PDB entry 7WSE | electron microscopy, 2.93 A resolution | chains A and B

[Chain A]
Molecule: Angiotensin-converting enzyme
Notes: EC 3.4.-.-
UniProtKB: A0A452CBT6 (A0A452CBT6_BALAS); residue numbers follow UniProt; this construct covers 1-739
Sequence (739 residues; each row starts with the number of its first residue):
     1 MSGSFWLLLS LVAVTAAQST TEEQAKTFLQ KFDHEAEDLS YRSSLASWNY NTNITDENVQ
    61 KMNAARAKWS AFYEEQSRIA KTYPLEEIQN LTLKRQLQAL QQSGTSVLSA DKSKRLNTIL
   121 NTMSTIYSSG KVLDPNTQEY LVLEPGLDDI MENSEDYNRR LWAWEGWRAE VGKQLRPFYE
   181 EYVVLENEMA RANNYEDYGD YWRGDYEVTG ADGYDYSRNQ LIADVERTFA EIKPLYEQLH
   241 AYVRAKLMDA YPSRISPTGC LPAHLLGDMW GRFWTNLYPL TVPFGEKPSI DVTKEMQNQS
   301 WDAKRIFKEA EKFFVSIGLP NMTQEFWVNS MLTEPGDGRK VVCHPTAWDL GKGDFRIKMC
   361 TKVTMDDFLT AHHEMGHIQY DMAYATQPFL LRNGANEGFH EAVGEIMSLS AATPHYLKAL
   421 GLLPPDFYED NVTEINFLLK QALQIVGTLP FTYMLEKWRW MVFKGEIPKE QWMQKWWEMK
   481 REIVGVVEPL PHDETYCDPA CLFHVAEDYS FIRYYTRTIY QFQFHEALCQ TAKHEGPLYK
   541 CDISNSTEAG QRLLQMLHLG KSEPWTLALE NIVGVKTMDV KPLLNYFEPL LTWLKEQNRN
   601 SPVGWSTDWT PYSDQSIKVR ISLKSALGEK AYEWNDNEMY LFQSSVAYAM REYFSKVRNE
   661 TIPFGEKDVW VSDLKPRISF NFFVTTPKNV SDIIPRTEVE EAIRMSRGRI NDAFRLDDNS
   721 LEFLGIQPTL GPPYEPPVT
Disordered / not traced: 1-18, 615-739
Disulfides: Cys343-Cys360, Cys529-Cys541
Bound ions: Zn2+: His373, His377, Glu401

[Chain B]
Molecule: Spike protein S1
Source organism: Severe acute respiratory syndrome coronavirus 2
UniProtKB: P0DTC2 (SPIKE_SARS2); residues 333-527 here = UniProt positions 333-527
Sequence (195 residues; numbered 333 to 527; the number before each row is that of its first residue):
   333 TNLCPFGEVF NATRFASVYA WNRKRISNCV ADYSVLYNSA SFSTFKCYGV SPTKLNDLCF
   393 TNVYADSFVI RGDEVRQIAP GQTGKIADYN YKLPDDFTGC VIAWNSNNLD SKVGGNYNYL
   453 YRLFRKSNLK PFERDISTEI YQAGSTPCNG VEGFNCYFPL QSYGFQPTNG VGYQPYRVVV
   513 LSFELLHAPA TVCGP
Curated features (UniProtKB/Swiss-Prot):
  - region: Arg403 to Asp405 (Integrin-binding motif), Asn448 to Phe456 (Immunodominant HLA epitope recognized by the CD8+)
  - glycosylation: Asn343 (N-linked (GlcNAc...) (complex) asparagine)
  - natural variant: Gly339 (G339D: In strain: Omicron/BA.1, Omicron/BA.2 and 4 more; G339H: In strain: Omicron/BA.2.75, Omicron/XBB.1.5 and 1 more), Arg346 (R346K: In strain: Mu/B.1.621; R346T: In strain: Omicron/BQ.1.1, Omicron/XBB.1.5 and 1 more), Leu368 (L368I: In strain: Omicron/XBB.1.5, Omicron/EG.5.1), Ser371 (S371F: In strain: Omicron/BA.2, Omicron/BA.2.12.1 and 6 more; S371L: In strain: Omicron/BA.1), Ser373 (S373P: In strain: Omicron/BA.1, Omicron/BA.2 and 7 more), Ser375 (S375F: In strain: Omicron/BA.1, Omicron/BA.2 and 7 more), Thr376 (T376A: In strain: Omicron/BA.2, Omicron/BA.2.12.1 and 5 more), Asp405 (D405N: In strain: Omicron/BA.2, Omicron/BA.2.12.1 and 6 more), Arg408 (R408S: In strain: Omicron/BA.2, Omicron/BA.2.12.1 and 6 more), Lys417 (K417N: In strain: Beta/B.1.351, Omicron/BA.1 and 8 more; K417T: In strain: Gamma/P.1), Asn440 (N440K: In strain: Omicron/BA.1, Omicron/BA.2 and 7 more), Lys444 (K444T: In strain: Omicron/BQ.1.1), 16 further natural variant entries in UniProt
  - mutagenesis: Asn343 (N343Q: Reduced viral infectivity), Leu452 (L452R: Increased resistance to neutralizing antibodies. Decreases HLA binding to NF9 epitope. Increased binding affinity to human ACE2), Tyr453 (Y453F: Decreased HLA binding to NF9 epitope. Increased binding affinity to human ACE2), Ala475 (A475V: Increased resistance to neutralizing antibodies), Val483 (V483A: Increased resistance to neutralizing antibodies), Glu484 (E484D: Increased replication in human TMEM106B overexpressing cells), Phe490 (F490L: Increased resistance to neutralizing antibodies and human covalescent sera neutralization), Gln493 (Q493N: Reduced host ACE2-binding affinity in vitro; Q493Y: Reduced host ACE2-binding affinity in vitro), Asn501 (N501T: Reduced host ACE2-binding affinity in vitro; N501Y: Increased binding affinity to human ACE2), His519 (H519P: Increased resistance to human covalescent sera neutralization)
Disulfides: Cys336-Cys361, Cys379-Cys432, Cys391-Cys525, Cys480-Cys488

[How chain A and chain B interact]
Contacting residue pairs (41; chain A residue first):
  Ser19(A) - Ala475(B)
  Ser19(A) - Ser477(B)
  Gln24(A) - Ala475(B)
  Gln24(A) - Gly476(B)
  Gln24(A) - Asn487(B)  hydrogen bond
  Thr27(A) - Phe456(B)
  Thr27(A) - Tyr489(B)
  Phe28(A) - Tyr489(B)
  Gln30(A) - Lys417(B)
  Gln30(A) - Leu455(B)
  Gln30(A) - Phe456(B)
  Lys31(A) - Phe456(B)
  Lys31(A) - Tyr489(B)
  Lys31(A) - Gln493(B)
  His34(A) - Tyr453(B)
  His34(A) - Gln493(B)
  His34(A) - Ser494(B)  hydrogen bond (side chain-backbone)
  Glu35(A) - Gln493(B)
  Glu37(A) - Tyr505(B)
  Asp38(A) - Tyr449(B)  hydrogen bond
  Asp38(A) - Gly496(B)
  Tyr41(A) - Gln498(B)
  Tyr41(A) - Thr500(B)  hydrogen bond
  Tyr41(A) - Asn501(B)  hydrogen bond
  Arg42(A) - Tyr449(B)
  Leu45(A) - Thr500(B)
  Ile79(A) - Phe486(B)  hydrophobic
  Thr82(A) - Phe486(B)
  Tyr83(A) - Phe486(B)
  Tyr83(A) - Asn487(B)  hydrogen bond
  Tyr83(A) - Tyr489(B)  hydrogen bond
  Glu325(A) - Asn501(B)
  Lys352(A) - Gly496(B)  hydrogen bond (side chain-backbone)
  Lys352(A) - Asn501(B)
  Lys352(A) - Gly502(B)  hydrogen bond (backbone-backbone)
  Lys352(A) - Tyr505(B)
  Gly353(A) - Gly502(B)
  Gly353(A) - Tyr505(B)
  Asp354(A) - Thr500(B)
  Arg356(A) - Thr500(B)
  Arg392(A) - Tyr505(B)
Also at the interface, not in a pair above, chain A (23 interface residues in all): Asn329
Also at the interface, not in a pair above, chain B (25 interface residues in all): Arg403, Gly446, Tyr473, Tyr495, Val503, Gln506
Interface features reported in the paper:
  - specific contacts: Gln24(A)-Asn487(B) (hydrogen bond), His34(A)-Ser494(B) (hydrogen bond), Asp38(A)-Tyr449(B) (hydrogen bond), Tyr41(A)-Thr500(B) (hydrogen bond), Tyr83(A)-Asn487(B) (hydrogen bond), Tyr83(A)-Tyr489(B) (hydrogen bond), Lys352(A)-Gly502(B) (hydrogen bond), Lys352(A)-Gly496(B) (hydrogen bond)
  - interface residues, chain A: Glu325(A)
  - interface residues, chain B: Ser477(B), Asn487(B), Ser494(B), Tyr495(B), Val503(B), Gln506(B)

[Overview]
23 residues of chain A face 25 of chain B across their interface; the contacts include 9 hydrogen bonds. Polar
pairs include Gln24(A)-Asn487(B), His34(A)-Ser494(B) and Asp38(A)-Tyr449(B). The paper describes hydrogen
bonds between Gln24(A) and Asn487(B), His34(A) and Ser494(B) and Asp38(A) and Tyr449(B) among others. From the
paper: interface residues Glu325(A) and Ser477(B) among others.
Chain A is Angiotensin-converting enzyme and chain B is Spike protein S1 (Severe acute respiratory syndrome
coronavirus 2); the structure, Cryo-EM structure of SARS-CoV-2 spike receptor-binding domain complexed with
its receptor minke whale ACE2, was determined by electron microscopy (same publication as 7WSG, 7WSH and
7WSF).
